PDB entry 4F4U | X-ray diffraction, 2.00 A resolution | chains A and C

# Chain A
Protein: NAD-dependent lysine demalonylase and desuccinylase sirtuin-5, mitochondrial
Source organism: Homo sapiens
Notes: EC 3.5.1.-
UniProt: Q9NXA8 (SIRT5_HUMAN); residue numbers follow UniProt; this construct covers 34-302
Chain sequence (273 residues; numbered 30 to 302; the number before each row is that of its first residue):
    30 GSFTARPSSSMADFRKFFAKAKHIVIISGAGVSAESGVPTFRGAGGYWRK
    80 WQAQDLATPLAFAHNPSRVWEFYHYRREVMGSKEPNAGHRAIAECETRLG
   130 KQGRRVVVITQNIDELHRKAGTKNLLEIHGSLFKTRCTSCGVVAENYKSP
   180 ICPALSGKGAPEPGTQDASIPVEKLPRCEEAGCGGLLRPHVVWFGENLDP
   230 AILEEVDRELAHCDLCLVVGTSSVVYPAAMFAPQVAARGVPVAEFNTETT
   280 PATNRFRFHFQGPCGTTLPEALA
Not modelled in the structure: 30-32, 71-74
Sequence notes: expression tag (30-33)
Metal / ion sites: Zn2+: Cys166, Cys169, Cys207, Cys212
Reported in the primary citation:
  - specificity-determining residues: Ala86, Tyr102, Arg105
  - conformationally variable residues (order/disorder transition): Arg71 to Gly74

# Chain C
Protein: peptide from Histone H3.1
UniProt: P68431 (H31_HUMAN); residues 4-15 here correspond to UniProt positions 5-16 (UniProt number = residue number + 1)
Chain sequence (12 residues; numbered 4 to 15; the number before each row is that of its first residue):
     4 KQTARKSTGGKA
Not modelled in the structure: 4-5, 13-15
Modified residues: Lys9 ((2S)-2-azanyl-6-[(4-hydroxy-4-oxo-butanoyl)amino]hexanoic acid; SLL)

# How chain A and chain C interact
Contacting residue pairs (31):
  Ala86(A) with Lys9(C)
  Tyr102(A) with Lys9(C)
  Arg105(A) with Lys9(C)
  Ile142(A) with Lys9(C)
  His158(A) with Lys9(C)
  Val221(A) with Lys9(C)
  Trp222(A) with Lys9(C)
  Phe223(A) with Lys9(C); Ser10(C); Thr11(C)
  Gly224(A) with Arg8(C), hydrogen bond (backbone-side chain); Lys9(C), hydrogen bond (backbone-backbone)
  Glu225(A) with Ala7(C); Arg8(C); Lys9(C), hydrogen bond (backbone-backbone)
  Asn226(A) with Ala7(C); Arg8(C)
  Leu227(A) with Ala7(C), hydrogen bond (backbone-backbone); Lys9(C)
  Leu232(A) with Ala7(C), hydrophobic
  Val253(A) with Ser10(C); Thr11(C)
  Val254(A) with Lys9(C); Ser10(C)
  Tyr255(A) with Arg8(C); Lys9(C); Ser10(C), hydrogen bond (backbone-backbone); Thr11(C); Gly12(C)
  Pro256(A) with Thr6(C); Arg8(C)
Other interface residues (no listed pair), chain A (19 interface residues in all): Gln83, Val220
Interface features reported in the paper:
  - interface residues, chain A: Tyr102(A), Arg105(A), Phe223(A), Leu227(A), Val254(A)

# Summary
19 residues of chain A face 7 of chain C across their interface; the contacts include 5 hydrogen bonds. Among
the polar pairs are Gly224(A)-Arg8(C), Gly224(A)-Lys9(C) and Glu225(A)-Lys9(C). Cys166(A), Cys169(A),
Cys207(A) and Cys212(A) form the Zn2+ site. The paper reports interface residues Tyr102(A), Arg105(A) and
Phe223(A) among others; specificity determinants Ala86(A), Tyr102(A) and Arg105(A).
Here chain A is NAD-dependent lysine demalonylase and desuccinylase sirtuin-5, mitochondrial (Homo sapiens)
and chain C is peptide from Histone H3.1. Entry 4F4U (The bicyclic intermediate structure provides insights
into the desuccinylation mechanism of SIRT5) was determined by X-ray diffraction together with 4F56 from the
same study.
